8B3P - chains FFF and LLL of the 55 polymer chains in the assembly; structure by electron microscopy, 2.81 A resolution.

Chain FFF:
Molecule: Tail virion protein G9P
Source organism: Enterobacteria phage f1
UniProt: P69537 (G9P_BPF1); numbering as in UniProt (aligned over 1-32)
Amino-acid sequence (32 residues; row label = number of the first residue in the row):
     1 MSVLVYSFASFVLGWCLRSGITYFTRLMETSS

Chain LLL:
Molecule: Capsid protein G8P
Source organism: Enterobacteria phage f1
UniProt: P69540 (CAPSD_BPF1); residues 1-50 here correspond to UniProt positions 24-73 (UniProt number = residue number + 23)
Amino-acid sequence (50 residues; row label = number of the first residue in the row):
     1 AEGDDPAKAAFDSLQASATEMIGYAWAMVVVIVGATIGIKLFKKFTSKAS
Disordered / not traced: 1-4
Differences from the reference sequence: engineered mutation Met-21 (Tyr44 in P69540)
Reported in the primary citation:
  - mutagenesis - Y21M: increased stability (citing earlier work)

How chain FFF and chain LLL interact:
Pairs across the interface - 10 pairs, chain FFF then chain LLL:
  Met-1(FFF) / Ala-10(LLL)  hydrophobic
  Met-1(FFF) / Ser-13(LLL)
  Leu-4(FFF) / Ala-10(LLL)
  Leu-4(FFF) / Ser-13(LLL)
  Phe-8(FFF) / Ser-17(LLL)
  Val-12(FFF) / Met-21(LLL)  hydrophobic
  Tyr-23(FFF) / Met-28(LLL)  hydrophobic
  Tyr-23(FFF) / Ile-32(LLL)  hydrophobic
  Arg-26(FFF) / Thr-36(LLL)
  Thr-30(FFF) / Lys-43(LLL)  hydrogen bond (backbone-side chain)
Other interface residues (no listed pair), chain FFF (11 interface residues in all): Phe-11, Trp-15, Leu-27, Ser-32
Other interface residues (no listed pair), chain LLL (13 interface residues in all): Leu-14, Ala-18, Ala-25, Ala-35, Ile-39
Interface features reported in the paper:
  - residue pairs: Thr-30(FFF)/Lys-43(LLL) (hydrogen bond)

In short:
11 residues of chain FFF and 13 residues of chain LLL are in contact; the contacts include 1 hydrogen bond.
Its one hydrogen-bonded contact is Thr-30(FFF)/Lys-43(LLL). The authors report a hydrogen bond between
Thr-30(FFF) and Lys-43(LLL). The paper reports that Y21M of chain LLL increases stability.
Here chain FFF is Tail virion protein G9P and chain LLL is Capsid protein G8P, both from Enterobacteria phage
f1. Entry 8B3P (CryoEM structure of the round tip (proteins pVII/pVIII/pIX) from the f1 filamentous
bacteriophage) was determined by electron microscopy, deposited together with 8B3O and 8B3Q.
